1KAP - chains P and I; structure by X-ray diffraction, 1.64 A resolution.

Chain P:
Name: Alkaline protease
Organism: Pseudomonas aeruginosa
Notes: EC 3.4.24.-
UniProt: Q03023 (APRA_PSEAE); residues -8 to 470 here correspond to UniProt positions 1-479 (UniProt number = residue number + 9)
Chain sequence (479 residues; numbered -8 to 470; the number before each row is that of its first residue; numbers below 1 keep their minus sign (Met-8 is residue -8)):
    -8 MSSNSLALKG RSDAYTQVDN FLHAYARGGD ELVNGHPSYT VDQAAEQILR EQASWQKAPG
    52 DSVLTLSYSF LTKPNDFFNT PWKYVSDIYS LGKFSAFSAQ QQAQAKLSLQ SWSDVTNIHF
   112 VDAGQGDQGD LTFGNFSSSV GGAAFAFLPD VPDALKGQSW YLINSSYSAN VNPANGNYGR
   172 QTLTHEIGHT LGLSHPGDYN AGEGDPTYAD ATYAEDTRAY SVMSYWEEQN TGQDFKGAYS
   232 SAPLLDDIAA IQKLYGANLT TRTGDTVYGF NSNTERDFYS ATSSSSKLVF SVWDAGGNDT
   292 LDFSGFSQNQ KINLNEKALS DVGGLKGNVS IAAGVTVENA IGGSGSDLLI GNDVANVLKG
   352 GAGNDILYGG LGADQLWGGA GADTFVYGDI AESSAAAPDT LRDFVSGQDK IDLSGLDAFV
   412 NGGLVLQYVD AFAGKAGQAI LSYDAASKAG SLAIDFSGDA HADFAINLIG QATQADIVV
Unresolved in the structure: -8 to 0
Metal / ion sites: Zn2+: His176, His180, His186 (shared with Ser754(I) of chain I); Ca2+ site 1: Arg253, Gly255, Thr257, Asp285, Gly287, Asp290; Ca2+ site 2: Gly288, Asp290, Thr327, Glu329; Ca2+ site 3: Gly334, Gly336, Asp338, Gly351, Ala353, Asp356; Ca2+ site 4: Asn343, Val345, Asn347, Gly360, Leu362, Asp365; Ca2+ site 5: Gly352, Gly354, Asp356, Gly369, Ala371, Asp374; Ca2+ site 6: Gly361, Gly363, Asp365, Glu383, Asp390; Ca2+ site 7: Gly370, Gly372, Asp374, Asp400; Ca2+ site 8: Asp446, Ser448, Asp450, His452, Asp454

Chain I:
Name: Tetrapeptide (gly ser asn ser)
Organism: Pseudomonas aeruginosa
Chain sequence (4 residues; each row starts with the number of its first residue):
   751 GSNS
Metal / ion sites: Zn2+: Ser754 (shared with His176(P), His180(P), His186(P) of chain P)

How chain P and chain I interact:
Residue-residue contacts (19; chain P residue first):
  Ile79(P) - Ser752(I)
  Ala135(P) - Ser754(I)
  Phe136(P) - Ser752(I)
  Phe136(P) - Asn753(I)
  Ala137(P) - Ser752(I)
  Ala137(P) - Asn753(I)  hydrogen bond (backbone-backbone)
  Phe138(P) - Gly751(I)
  Phe138(P) - Ser752(I)
  Leu139(P) - Asn753(I)
  His176(P) - Ser754(I)  hydrogen bond (side chain-backbone)
  Glu177(P) - Asn753(I)
  Glu177(P) - Ser754(I)
  His180(P) - Ser754(I)  hydrogen bond (side chain-backbone)
  His186(P) - Ser754(I)  hydrogen bond (side chain-backbone)
  Asn191(P) - Ser752(I)  hydrogen bond (side chain-backbone)
  Asn191(P) - Asn753(I)
  Asn191(P) - Ser754(I)  hydrogen bond (side chain-backbone)
  Ala192(P) - Ser754(I)
  Tyr216(P) - Ser754(I)  hydrogen bond (side chain-backbone)
Other interface residues (no listed pair), chain P (17 interface residues in all): Val76, Asp78, Gly133, Val142

Summary:
Chain P and chain I form an interface of 17 and 4 residues respectively, with 7 hydrogen bonds. Among the
polar pairs are His176(P)-Ser754(I), His180(P)-Ser754(I) and His186(P)-Ser754(I). Ser754(I), His176(P),
His180(P) and His186(P) coordinate Zn2+.
Here chain P is Alkaline protease and chain I is Tetrapeptide (gly ser asn ser), both from Pseudomonas
aeruginosa. Entry 1KAP (Three-dimensional structure of the alkaline protease of pseudomonas aeruginosa: A
two-domain protein with a calcium binding ...) was determined by X-ray diffraction.
